3RWQ - chain A; structure by X-ray diffraction, 2.55 A resolution.

[Chain A]
Protein: 3-phosphoinositide-dependent protein kinase 1
From: Homo sapiens
Notes: EC 2.7.11.1; fragment: Kinase domain, residues 51-359
UniProt: O15530 (PDPK1_HUMAN); residues 51-359 here = UniProt positions 51-359
Sequence (311 residues; row label = number of the first residue in the row):
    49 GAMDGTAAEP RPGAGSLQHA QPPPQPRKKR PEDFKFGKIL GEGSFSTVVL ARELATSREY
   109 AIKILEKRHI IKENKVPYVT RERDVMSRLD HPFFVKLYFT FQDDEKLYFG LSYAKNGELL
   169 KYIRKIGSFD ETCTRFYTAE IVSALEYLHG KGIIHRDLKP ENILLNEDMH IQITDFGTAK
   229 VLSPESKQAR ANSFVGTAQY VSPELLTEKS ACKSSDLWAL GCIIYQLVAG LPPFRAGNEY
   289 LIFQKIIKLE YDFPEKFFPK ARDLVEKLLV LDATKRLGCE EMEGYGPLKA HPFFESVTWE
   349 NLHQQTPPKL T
Unresolved in the structure: 49-71, 233-236
Sequence notes: expression tag (49-50)
Modified residues: Ser-241 (phosphoserine; SEP)
Curated features (UniProtKB/Swiss-Prot):
  - active site: Asp-205 (Proton acceptor)
  - binding site (ATP): Ser-92 to Ser-94, Lys-111, Ser-160 to Ala-162, Glu-166, Glu-209, Asp-223
  - modified residue: Ser-241 (Phosphoserine), Lys-304 (N6-acetyllysine), Thr-354 (Phosphothreonine)
  - mutagenesis: Ser-241 (S241A: No activation), Ala-277 (A277V: 3-fold increase in kinase activity), Thr-354 (T354A: Abolishes phosphorylation by MELK)
Ligand contacts: 3RW ([4-amino-7-(propan-2-yl)-7H-pyrrolo[2,3-d]pyrimidin-5-yl](6-{[2-(pyridin-3-yl)ethyl]amino}pyrazin-2-yl)methanone): Leu-88, Gly-89, Glu-90, Gly-91, Ser-94, Val-96, Ala-109, Lys-111, Glu-130, Val-143, Leu-159, Ser-160, Tyr-161, Ala-162, Glu-166, Glu-209, Asn-210, Leu-212, Thr-222, Asp-223

[Summary]
Bound to chain A: compound 3RW. UniProt lists active-site residue Asp-205, 10 ATP-binding residues and 3
mutagenesis sites.
Chain A is 3-phosphoinositide-dependent protein kinase 1 (Homo sapiens); the structure, Discovery of a Novel,
Potent and Selective Inhibitor of 3-Phosphoinositide Dependent Kinase (PDK1), was determined by X-ray
diffraction, deposited together with 3RWP.
